Entry 5D7E (X-ray diffraction, 1.90 A resolution); this record covers chains A and C.

== Chain A ==
Molecule: Transcription initiation factor TFIID subunit 14
Organism: Saccharomyces cerevisiae (strain ATCC 204508 / S288c)
UniProt: P35189 (TAF14_YEAST); residue numbers follow UniProt; this construct covers 1-137
Chain sequence (140 residues; each row starts with the number of its first residue; numbers below 1 keep their minus sign (Leu-2 is residue -2)):
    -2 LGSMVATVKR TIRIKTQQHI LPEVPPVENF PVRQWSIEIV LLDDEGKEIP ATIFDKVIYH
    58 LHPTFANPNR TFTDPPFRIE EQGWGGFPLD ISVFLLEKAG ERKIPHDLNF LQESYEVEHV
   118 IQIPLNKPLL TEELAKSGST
Construct notes: expression tag (-2 to 0)
Curated features (UniProtKB/Swiss-Prot):
  - region (Acylated histone binding): His59 to Thr61, Trp81 to Gly83
  - site: Asp104 (Acylated histone binding)
  - mutagenesis: Val24 (V24A: Does not affect binding to acylated histone H3), Gly80 (G80A: Abolished binding to acylated histone H3), Trp81 (W81A: Abolished binding to acetylated histone H3), Gly82 (G82A: Does not affect ability to bind crotonylated lysines, while abolishing binding to acetylated lysines)

== Chain C ==
Molecule: H3K9ac
Chain sequence (8 residues; each row starts with the number of its first residue):
     3 AQTARKST
Modified positions: Lys8 (N(6)-acetyllysine; ALY)

== How chain A and chain C interact ==
Contacting residue pairs (24):
  Phe27(A) - Ala6(C)  hydrophobic
  Arg30(A) - Ala3(C)
  His59(A) - Lys8(C)
  His59(A) - Ser9(C)  hydrogen bond (side chain-backbone)
  Thr61(A) - Lys8(C)
  Phe62(A) - Lys8(C)
  Gly80(A) - Lys8(C)
  Trp81(A) - Ala6(C)
  Trp81(A) - Lys8(C)
  Gly82(A) - Ala6(C)
  Gly82(A) - Lys8(C)
  Gly83(A) - Ala6(C)  hydrogen bond (backbone-backbone)
  Gly83(A) - Arg7(C)
  Gly83(A) - Lys8(C)  hydrogen bond (backbone-backbone)
  Phe84(A) - Arg7(C)
  Phe84(A) - Lys8(C)
  Pro85(A) - Arg7(C)
  Pro85(A) - Thr10(C)
  Asp104(A) - Arg7(C)  salt bridge
  Asn106(A) - Arg7(C)
  Phe107(A) - Ala3(C)
  Phe107(A) - Gln4(C)
  Leu108(A) - Gln4(C)  hydrogen bond (backbone-backbone)
  Leu108(A) - Thr5(C)
Interface residues without a listed pair, chain A (17 interface residues in all): Gln79, Leu105
Interface features reported in the paper:
  - interface residues, chain A: Arg30(A), His59(A), Thr61(A), Phe62(A), Trp81(A), Gly82(A), Gly83(A), Asp104(A), Leu108(A)

== In short ==
17 residues of chain A and 8 residues of chain C are in contact; the contacts include 4 hydrogen bonds and 1
salt bridge. Polar contacts include Asp104(A)-Arg7(C), His59(A)-Ser9(C) and Gly83(A)-Ala6(C). UniProt lists 4
mutagenesis sites on chain A. From the paper: interface residues Arg30(A), His59(A) and Thr61(A) among others.
Chain A is Transcription initiation factor TFIID subunit 14 (Saccharomyces cerevisiae (strain ATCC 204508 /
S288c)) and chain C is H3K9ac; the structure, Crystal structure of Taf14 YEATS domain in complex with H3K9ac,
was determined by X-ray diffraction.
